PDB entry 8P7B | electron microscopy, 2.42 A resolution | chains D and T of the 5 polymer chains in the assembly

== Chain D ==
Name: Serine--tRNA ligase, cytoplasmic
Source organism: Homo sapiens
Notes: EC 6.1.1.11
UniProt: P49591 (SYSC_HUMAN); residues 1-514 here = UniProt positions 1-514
Amino-acid sequence (514 residues; numbered 1 to 514; the number before each row is that of its first residue):
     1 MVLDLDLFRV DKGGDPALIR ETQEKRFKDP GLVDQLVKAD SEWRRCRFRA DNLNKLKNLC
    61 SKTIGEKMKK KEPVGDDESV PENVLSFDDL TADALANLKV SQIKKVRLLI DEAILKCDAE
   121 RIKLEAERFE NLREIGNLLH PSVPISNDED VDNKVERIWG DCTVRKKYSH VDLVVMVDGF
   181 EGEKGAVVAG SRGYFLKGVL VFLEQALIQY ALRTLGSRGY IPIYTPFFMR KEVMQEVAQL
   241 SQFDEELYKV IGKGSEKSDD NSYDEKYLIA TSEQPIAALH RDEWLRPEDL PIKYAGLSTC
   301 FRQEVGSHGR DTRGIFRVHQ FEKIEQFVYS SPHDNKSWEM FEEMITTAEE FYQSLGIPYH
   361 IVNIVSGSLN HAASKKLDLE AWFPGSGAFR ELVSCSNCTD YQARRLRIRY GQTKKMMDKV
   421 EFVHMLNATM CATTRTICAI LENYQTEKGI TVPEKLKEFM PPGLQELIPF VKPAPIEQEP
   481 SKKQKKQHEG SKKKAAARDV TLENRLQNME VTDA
Unresolved in the structure: 1, 70-87, 256-263, 476-514
Swiss-Prot annotation at these positions:
  - motif: Lys-482 to Lys-494 (Nuclear localization signal)
  - binding site (L-serine): Thr-271, Arg-302, Glu-325, Asn-427
  - binding site (ATP): Arg-302 to Glu-304, Val-318 to Phe-321, Glu-391 to Ser-394
  - site: Thr-429 (Important for serine binding)
  - modified residue: Met-1 (N-acetylmethionine), Ser-241 (Phosphoserine), Lys-323 (N6-acetyllysine)
  - natural variant: Asp-172 (D172N: In NEDMAS), Arg-213 (R213L: In NEDMAS), Arg-302 (R302C: In NEDMAS), Arg-390 (R390C: In NEDMAS)
  - mutagenesis: Val-2 to Gly-14 (Abolishes DNA binding), Arg-9 (R9A: Strongly decreased enzyme activity), Arg-44 (R44A: Abolishes enzyme activity), Asp-51 (D51A: Abolishes enzyme activity), Asn-54 (N54A: Strongly decreased enzyme activity), Lys-55 (K55A: Moderately decreased enzyme activity), Asn-58 (N58A: Moderately decreased enzyme activity), Ser-61 (S61A: Moderately decreased enzyme activity), Gly-75 to Asn-97 (Decreased enzyme activity. Abolishes DNA binding), Lys-104 (K104A: Moderately decreased enzyme activity), Arg-107 (R107A: Moderately decreased enzyme activity), Gly-254 to Asn-261 (Mildly decreased enzyme activity. Nearly abolishes DNA binding), 8 further mutagenesis entries in UniProt

== Chain T ==
Molecule: Serine tRNA
Source organism: Trichoplusia ni
Sequence (85 nucleotides; each row starts with the number of its first residue; note: 1 number in that range is skipped by the numbering (no residue carries it; nothing is unmodelled there); a row labelled like 47A-47I holds insertion residues (47A, then the next letters in order)):
     1 GCAGUGGUGG CXGAGU
    18 GGU
   20A U
    21 AAGGCGUCGG ACUUGAAAUC CGAUUCG
47A-47I CUCUGCGAG
    48 XGUGGGUUCG AAUCCCACCC ACUGCGCCA
Unresolved in the structure: 33-37, 75-76
Glycans and other covalent adducts: covalent link U16/OMG_18
Modified positions: 4AC (N(4)-acetylcytidine-5'-monophosphate) at position 12, OMG (o2'-methylguanosine-5'-monophosphate) at position 18, H2U (5,6-dihydrouridine-5'-monophosphate) at position 20, M2G (N2-dimethylguanosine-5'-monophosphate) at position 26, PSU (pseudouridine-5'-monophosphate) at position 39, OMU (o2'-methyluridine 5'-monophosphate) at position 44, 5MC (5-methylcytidine-5'-monophosphate) at position 48, 5MU (5-methyluridine 5'-monophosphate) at position 54, PSU (pseudouridine-5'-monophosphate) at position 55, 1MA (6-hydro-1-methyladenosine-5'-monophosphate) at position 58
Ion coordination: Mg2+ site 1: G9, 4AC_12; Mg2+ site 2: 5MC_48, U50

== Chain D / chain T interface ==
Pairs across the interface - 39 pairs, chain D then chain T:
  Arg-9(D) / C47A(T)  salt bridge to the phosphate
  Lys-12(D) / U47B(T)  salt bridge to the phosphate
  Trp-43(D) / G47(T)  phosphate contact
  Trp-43(D) / C47A(T)  phosphate contact
  Arg-44(D) / U47B(T)  salt bridge to the phosphate
  Arg-47(D) / G47(T)  sugar contact
  Phe-48(D) / C47A(T)  sugar contact
  Phe-48(D) / U47B(T)  stacking on the base
  Asp-51(D) / G47(T)  hydrogen bond to the base
  Asp-51(D) / G47G(T)  hydrogen bond to the sugar
  Asn-54(D) / G47G(T)  hydrogen bond to the sugar
  Asn-54(D) / A47H(T)  sugar contact
  Lys-55(D) / C47F(T)  sugar contact
  Lys-55(D) / G47G(T)  sugar contact
  Lys-57(D) / A47H(T)  salt bridge to the phosphate
  Asn-58(D) / G47G(T)  hydrogen bond to the phosphate
  Asn-58(D) / A47H(T)  hydrogen bond to the phosphate
  Ser-61(D) / G19(T)  hydrogen bond to the base
  Ser-61(D) / C56(T)  hydrogen bond to the sugar
  Ser-61(D) / G57(T)  hydrogen bond to the sugar
  Ile-64(D) / C56(T)  base contact
  Gly-65(D) / G19(T)  base contact
  Met-68(D) / C56(T)  base contact
  Lys-104(D) / C56(T)  salt bridge to the phosphate
  Arg-107(D) / C56(T)  hydrogen bond to the phosphate
  Arg-107(D) / G57(T)  salt bridge to the phosphate
  Lys-253(D) / G1(T)  salt bridge to the phosphate
  Trp-284(D) / U45(T)  phosphate contact
  Gln-412(D) / M2G_26(T)  base contact
  Gln-412(D) / U27(T)  sugar contact
  Thr-413(D) / M2G_26(T)  base contact
  Thr-413(D) / U27(T)  hydrogen bond to the sugar
  Thr-413(D) / C28(T)  sugar contact
  Thr-413(D) / OMU_44(T)  sugar contact
  Lys-414(D) / OMU_44(T)  hydrogen bond to the sugar
  Lys-414(D) / C46(T)  phosphate contact
  Lys-415(D) / C28(T)  sugar contact
  Met-416(D) / A43(T)  hydrogen bond to the sugar
  Val-420(D) / C46(T)  phosphate contact
Interface residues without a listed pair, chain D (27 interface residues in all): Arg-45, Met-417
Interface residues without a listed pair, chain T (19 interface residues in all): G10, U47D

== In short ==
Chain D and chain T form an interface of 27 and 19 residues respectively, with 12 hydrogen bonds, 7 salt
bridges and 1 aromatic stacking contact. Among the polar pairs are Asp-51(D)/G47(T), Ser-61(D)/G19(T) and
Asp-51(D)/G47G(T).
Here chain D is Serine--tRNA ligase, cytoplasmic (Homo sapiens) and chain T is Serine tRNA (Trichoplusia ni).
Entry 8P7B (CryoEM structure of METTL6 tRNA SerRS complex in a 1:2:2 stoichiometry) was determined by electron
microscopy, deposited together with 8P7C, 8P7D, 8OWX and 8OWY.
